Entry 6XGW (X-ray diffraction, 3.50 A resolution); this record covers chains A and B of the 4 polymer chains in the assembly.

== Chain A (and B) ==
Molecule: Mutator family transposase
Organism: Hungateiclostridium thermocellum (strain ATCC 27405 / DSM 1237 / JCM 9322 / NBRC 103400 / NCIMB 10682 / NRRL B-4536 / VPI 7372)
Notes: chain B of this document is another copy of the same molecule, construct and numbering; everything in this record applies to it too
UniProt: A3DBR0 (A3DBR0_HUNT2); residue numbers follow UniProt; this construct covers 1-407
Chain sequence (410 residues; each row starts with the number of its first residue; numbers below 1 keep their minus sign (Gly-2 is residue -2)):
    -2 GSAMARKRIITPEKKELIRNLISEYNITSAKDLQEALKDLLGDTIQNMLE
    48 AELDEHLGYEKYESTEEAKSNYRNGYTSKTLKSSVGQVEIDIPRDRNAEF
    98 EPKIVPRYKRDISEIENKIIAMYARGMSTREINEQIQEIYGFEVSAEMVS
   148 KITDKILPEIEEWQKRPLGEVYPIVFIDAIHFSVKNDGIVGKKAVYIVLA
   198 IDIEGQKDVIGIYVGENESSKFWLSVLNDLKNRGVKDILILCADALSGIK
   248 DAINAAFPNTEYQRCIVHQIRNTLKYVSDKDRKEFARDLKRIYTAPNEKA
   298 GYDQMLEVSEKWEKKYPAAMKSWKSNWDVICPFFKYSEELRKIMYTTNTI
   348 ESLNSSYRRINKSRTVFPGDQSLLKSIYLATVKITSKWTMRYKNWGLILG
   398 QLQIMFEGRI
Disordered / not traced: -2 to 5, 407 (chain B: -2 to 3, 56-102, 407)
Sequence notes: expression tag (-2 to 0)
From the paper describing this entry:
  - catalytic residues: Asp175, Asp241
  - binding site for the 32-nt DNA strand: Lys280, Arg284, Lys287, Arg288
  - catalytic residues: Cys262, His265 (proposed by the authors, not directly observed)
  - mutagenesis - D175A: abolished catalytic activity on TIR junction integration
  - mutagenesis - D175A: abolished catalytic activity

== Chain A / chain B interface ==
Pairs across the interface (59):
  Lys11(A) - Glu21(B)
  Lys11(A) - Tyr22(B)
  Lys11(A) - Leu37(B)
  Leu14(A) - Leu14(B)  hydrophobic
  Leu14(A) - Leu18(B)  hydrophobic
  Ile15(A) - Leu37(B)
  Ile15(A) - Thr41(B)
  Asn17(A) - Leu14(B)
  Leu18(A) - Leu38(B)  hydrophobic
  Glu21(A) - Glu10(B)
  Glu21(A) - Lys11(B)
  Tyr22(A) - Arg5(B)
  Tyr22(A) - Lys11(B)
  Ile24(A) - Met45(B)  hydrophobic
  Ser26(A) - Glu49(B)
  Ala27(A) - Leu46(B)  hydrophobic
  Ala27(A) - Glu49(B)  hydrogen bond (backbone-side chain)
  Ala27(A) - Ser110(B)
  Lys28(A) - Ser110(B)
  Leu30(A) - Leu38(B)  hydrophobic
  Leu30(A) - Ile42(B)  hydrophobic
  Leu30(A) - Met45(B)  hydrophobic
  Gln31(A) - Ser110(B)
  Gln31(A) - Glu111(B)  hydrogen bond (side chain-backbone)
  Gln31(A) - Ile112(B)  hydrogen bond (side chain-backbone)
  Leu34(A) - Leu34(B)  hydrophobic
  Asp36(A) - Arg5(B)  salt bridge
  Leu37(A) - Ile15(B)  hydrophobic
  Leu37(A) - Leu18(B)  hydrophobic
  Leu38(A) - Leu30(B)  hydrophobic
  Leu38(A) - Leu34(B)  hydrophobic
  Asp40(A) - Arg5(B)  salt bridge
  Asp40(A) - Ile7(B)
  Thr41(A) - Ile15(B)
  Thr41(A) - Leu30(B)
  Ile42(A) - Leu30(B)  hydrophobic
  Asn44(A) - Lys12(B)
  Met45(A) - Ile19(B)  hydrophobic
  Met45(A) - Ile24(B)
  Ser80(A) - Gln31(B)  hydrogen bond
  Ser81(A) - Gln31(B)  hydrogen bond (backbone-side chain)
  Ser81(A) - Ile136(B)
  Val82(A) - Glu111(B)
  Val82(A) - Lys115(B)  hydrogen bond (backbone-side chain)
  Ile101(A) - Thr25(B)
  Ile109(A) - Gln31(B)
  Glu111(A) - Lys28(B)
  Lys115(A) - Glu135(B)  salt bridge
  Glu131(A) - Arg122(B)  salt bridge
  Glu131(A) - Lys380(B)  salt bridge
  Gln132(A) - Arg122(B)
  Gln132(A) - Met124(B)
  Glu135(A) - Arg122(B)  salt bridge
  Ile136(A) - Lys115(B)
  Ile136(A) - Met119(B)  hydrophobic
  Ile136(A) - Gln132(B)
  Tyr137(A) - Lys115(B)
  Tyr137(A) - Gln132(B)  hydrogen bond
  Tyr137(A) - Ile136(B)
Also at the interface, not in a pair above, chain A (40 interface residues in all): Glu10, Ile19, Lys35, Ser110, Met119, Glu128
Also at the interface, not in a pair above, chain B (41 interface residues in all): Thr8, Asn17, Ser26, Ala27, Ala118, Tyr137

== In short ==
The interface between chain A and chain B involves 40 residues on one side and 41 on the other; the contacts
include 7 hydrogen bonds and 6 salt bridges. Polar pairs include Asp36(A)-Arg5(B), Asp40(A)-Arg5(B) and
Lys115(A)-Glu135(B). From the paper: catalytic residues Asp175(A), Asp241(A) and Cys262(A) among others; D175A
of chain A abolishes catalytic activity on TIR junction integration.
Chain A and chain B are both Mutator family transposase (Hungateiclostridium thermocellum (strain ATCC 27405 /
DSM 1237 / JCM 9322 / NBRC 103400 / NCIMB 10682 / NRRL B-4536 / VPI 7372)); the structure, ISCth4 transposase,
pre-reaction complex, PRC, was determined by X-ray diffraction.
